1QDU - chains A and C of the 6 polymer chains in the assembly; structure by X-ray diffraction, 2.80 A resolution.

# Chain A (and C)
Molecule: Caspase-8 alpha-chain
Organism: Homo sapiens
Notes: EC 3.4.22.-; chain C of this document is another copy of the same molecule, construct and numbering; everything in this record applies to it too
UniProt: Q14790 (ICE8_HUMAN); the construct lacks a stretch of the UniProt sequence and is renumbered around it, so the offset changes along the chain: 149-157 = UniProt 222-230; 160-175 = UniProt 231-246; 176-222 = UniProt 257-303; 224-248 = UniProt 304-328; 1 more segments
Sequence (153 residues; row label = number of the first residue in the row; note: 8 numbers in that range are skipped by the numbering (no residue carries them; nothing is unmodelled there); a row labelled like 175A-175J holds insertion residues (175A, then the next letters in order)):
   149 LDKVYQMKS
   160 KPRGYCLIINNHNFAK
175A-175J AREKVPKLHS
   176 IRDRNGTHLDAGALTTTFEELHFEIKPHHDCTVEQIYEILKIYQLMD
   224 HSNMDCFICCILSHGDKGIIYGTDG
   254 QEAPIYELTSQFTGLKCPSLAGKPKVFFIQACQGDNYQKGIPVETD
Sequence notes: conflict His204 (Asp285 in Q14790)
UniProt features mapped onto this chain:
  - active site: His237, Cys285
  - site: Asp299 (Cleavage)
  - modified residue: Lys151 (N6-acetyllysine), Tyr259 (Phosphotyrosine)

# Chain A / chain C interface
Residue-residue contacts - 7 pairs, chain A then chain C:
  Lys151(A) with Asp299(C)
  Gly267(A) with Ile294(C)
  Leu268(A) with Ile294(C), hydrophobic
  Ala274(A) with Ile294(C), hydrophobic; Val296(C)
  Ile294(A) with Leu268(C), hydrophobic
  Val296(A) with Ala274(C), hydrophobic
Also at the interface, not in a pair above, chain A (10 interface residues in all): Gly275, Lys292, Pro295, Asp299
Also at the interface, not in a pair above, chain C (10 interface residues in all): Lys151, Gly267, Lys292, Pro295, Thr298

# Overview
Chain A and chain C each contribute 10 residues to their interface. Curated annotation (UniProt) lists
active-site residues His237(A) and Cys285(A) on chain A.
Chain A and chain C are both Caspase-8 alpha-chain (Homo sapiens); the structure, Crystal structure of the
complex of caspase-8 with the tripeptide ketone inhibitor zevd-dcbmk, was determined by X-ray diffraction.
